PDB entry 6QWH | X-ray diffraction, 2.90 A resolution | chains B and D of the 4 polymer chains in the assembly

== Chain B ==
Molecule: Listeriolysin positive regulatory factor A
Source organism: Listeria monocytogenes
UniProt: Q4TVQ0 (Q4TVQ0_LISMN); numbering as in UniProt (aligned over 1-237)
Sequence (239 residues; each row starts with the number of its first residue; numbers below 1 keep their minus sign (Gly-1 is residue -1)):
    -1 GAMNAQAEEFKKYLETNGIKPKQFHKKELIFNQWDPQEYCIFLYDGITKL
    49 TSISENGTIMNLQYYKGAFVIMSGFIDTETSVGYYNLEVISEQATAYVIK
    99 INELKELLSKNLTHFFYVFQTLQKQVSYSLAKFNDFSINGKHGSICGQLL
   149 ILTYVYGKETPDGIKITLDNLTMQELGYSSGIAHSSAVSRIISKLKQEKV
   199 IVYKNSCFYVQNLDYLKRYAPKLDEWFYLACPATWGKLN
Disordered / not traced: -1 to 1
Differences from the reference sequence: expression tag (-1 to 0); engineered mutation His140 (Leu in Q4TVQ0)
Reported in the primary citation:
  - mutagenesis - L140H, G145S: increased binding to the 30-nt DNA strand
  - mutagenesis - L140H, G145S: increased growth in response to G-6-P
  - mutagenesis - L140H: increased expression
  - mutagenesis - G145C, G145S: increased signaling

== Chain D ==
Molecule: 30-nt DNA strand
Sequence (30 nucleotides; each row starts with the number of its first residue):
     1 TATCGTCGTTAACAAATGTTAATGCCTCAA

== How chain B and chain D interact ==
Contacting residue pairs - 9 pairs, chain B then chain D:
  Thr170(B) - DG8(D)  phosphate contact
  Met171(B) - DG8(D)  hydrogen bond to the phosphate
  Met171(B) - DT9(D)  phosphate contact
  Gln172(B) - DC7(D)  phosphate contact
  Ser184(B) - DT10(D)  base contact
  Ser187(B) - DT9(D)  hydrogen bond to the phosphate
  Arg188(B) - DA12(D)  base contact
  Ser191(B) - DT10(D)  hydrogen bond to the phosphate
  Lys194(B) - DT9(D)  salt bridge to the phosphate
Other interface residues (no listed pair), chain B (10 interface residues in all): Leu169, Ser183
Other interface residues (no listed pair), chain D (6 interface residues in all): DA11

== In short ==
The interface between chain B and chain D involves 10 residues on one side and 6 on the other; the contacts
include 3 hydrogen bonds and 1 salt bridge. Polar contacts include Met171(B)-DG8(D), Ser187(B)-DT9(D) and
Ser191(B)-DT10(D). From the paper: L140H and G145S of chain B increase binding to the 30-nt DNA strand; L140H
and G145S of chain B increase growth in response to G-6-P.
Chain B is Listeriolysin positive regulatory factor A (Listeria monocytogenes) and chain D is a 30-nt DNA
strand; the structure, The Transcriptional Regulator PrfA-L140H mutant from Listeria Monocytogenes in complex
with a 30-bp operator PrfA-box motif, was determined by X-ray diffraction (same publication as 6QWF, 6QWK and
6QWM).
